6UI6 - chains A and B of the 3 polymer chains in the assembly; structure by electron microscopy, 3.53 A resolution.

# Chain A (and B)
Molecule: Core protein
Source organism: Hepatitis B virus
Notes: chain B of this document is another copy of the same molecule, construct and numbering; everything in this record applies to it too
Reference sequence: A0A0D4D613 (A0A0D4D613_HBV); residues 1-143 here = UniProt positions 1-143
Sequence (143 residues; row label = number of the first residue in the row):
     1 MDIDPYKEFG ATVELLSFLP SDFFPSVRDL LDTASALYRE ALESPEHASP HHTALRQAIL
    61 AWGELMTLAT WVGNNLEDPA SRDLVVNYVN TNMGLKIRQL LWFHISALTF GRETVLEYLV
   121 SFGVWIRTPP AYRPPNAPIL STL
Unresolved in the structure: 143 (chain B: fully traced)
Sequence notes: conflict Ala48 (Cys in A0A0D4D613), Ala61 (Cys in A0A0D4D613), Ala107 (Cys in A0A0D4D613)

# How chain A and chain B interact
Contacting residue pairs (73):
  Met1(A) with Ser35(B); Arg39(B)
  Asp2(A) with Arg39(B), hydrogen bond (backbone-side chain); Glu43(B)
  Ile3(A) with Arg39(B); Glu43(B), hydrogen bond (backbone-side chain); Arg56(B); Ile59(B), hydrophobic
  Asp4(A) with Glu43(B), hydrogen bond (backbone-side chain); Arg56(B)
  Pro5(A) with Arg56(B); Gln57(B), hydrogen bond (backbone-side chain); Leu60(B), hydrophobic
  Lys7(A) with Glu43(B); Ser44(B); Pro45(B)
  Glu8(A) with Glu46(B); His47(B), salt bridge; Thr53(B), hydrogen bond; Arg56(B), salt bridge
  Phe9(A) with His47(B), hydrogen bond (backbone-side chain); Thr53(B)
  Ser35(A) with Met1(B)
  Arg39(A) with Met1(B); Asp2(B), salt bridge; Ile3(B)
  Leu42(A) with Met1(B), hydrophobic; Ile3(B), hydrophobic
  Glu43(A) with Asp2(B); Ile3(B), hydrogen bond (side chain-backbone); Asp4(B); Lys7(B)
  Ser44(A) with Lys7(B); Glu8(B)
  Pro45(A) with Lys7(B); Glu8(B)
  Glu46(A) with Glu8(B)
  His47(A) with Glu8(B), salt bridge; Phe9(B)
  Thr53(A) with Glu8(B), hydrogen bond; Phe9(B); Ala54(B)
  Ala54(A) with Thr53(B); Gln57(B)
  Arg56(A) with Ile3(B); Pro5(B); Glu8(B), salt bridge
  Gln57(A) with Ala54(B); Leu100(B)
  Leu60(A) with Pro5(B), hydrophobic
  Glu64(A) with Met93(B); Lys96(B), salt bridge
  Leu65(A) with Leu65(B), hydrophobic; Met93(B), hydrophobic
  Thr67(A) with Tyr88(B)
  Leu68(A) with Tyr88(B), hydrophobic
  Trp71(A) with Leu84(B), hydrophobic; Tyr88(B), hydrophobic
  Val72(A) with Val85(B), hydrophobic
  Leu76(A) with Ser81(B); Leu84(B), hydrophobic
  Asp78(A) with Asp78(B), hydrogen bond (backbone-side chain)
  Ser81(A) with Leu76(B); Ser81(B)
  Leu84(A) with Trp71(B), hydrophobic; Leu76(B), hydrophobic
  Tyr88(A) with Thr67(B), hydrogen bond (side chain-backbone); Leu68(B), hydrogen bond (side chain-backbone); Trp71(B), hydrophobic
  Met93(A) with Glu64(B)
  Lys96(A) with Glu64(B)
  Leu100(A) with Gln57(B)
  Arg112(A) with His47(B)
Also at the interface, not in a pair above, chain A (46 interface residues in all): Tyr6, Leu31, Pro50, Ile59, Ala61, Asn75, Ala80, Val85, Asn92, His104
Also at the interface, not in a pair above, chain B (44 interface residues in all): Tyr6, Leu42, Pro50, Ala61, Val72, Asn75, Ala80, Val89, His104

# Summary
46 residues of chain A face 44 of chain B across their interface, with 11 hydrogen bonds and 6 salt bridges.
Among the polar pairs are Glu8(A)-His47(B), Glu8(A)-Arg56(B) and Arg39(A)-Asp2(B).
Both chains are Core protein (Hepatitis B virus). Entry 6UI6 (Hbv T=3 149C3A) was determined by electron
microscopy together with 6UI7 from the same study.
